Entry 7ODF (electron microscopy, 2.66 A resolution); this record covers chains A and G of the 5 polymer chains in the assembly.

# Chain A
Molecule: Cas_phi3
Organism: Phage #D
Chain sequence (766 residues; numbered 1 to 766; the number before each row is that of its first residue):
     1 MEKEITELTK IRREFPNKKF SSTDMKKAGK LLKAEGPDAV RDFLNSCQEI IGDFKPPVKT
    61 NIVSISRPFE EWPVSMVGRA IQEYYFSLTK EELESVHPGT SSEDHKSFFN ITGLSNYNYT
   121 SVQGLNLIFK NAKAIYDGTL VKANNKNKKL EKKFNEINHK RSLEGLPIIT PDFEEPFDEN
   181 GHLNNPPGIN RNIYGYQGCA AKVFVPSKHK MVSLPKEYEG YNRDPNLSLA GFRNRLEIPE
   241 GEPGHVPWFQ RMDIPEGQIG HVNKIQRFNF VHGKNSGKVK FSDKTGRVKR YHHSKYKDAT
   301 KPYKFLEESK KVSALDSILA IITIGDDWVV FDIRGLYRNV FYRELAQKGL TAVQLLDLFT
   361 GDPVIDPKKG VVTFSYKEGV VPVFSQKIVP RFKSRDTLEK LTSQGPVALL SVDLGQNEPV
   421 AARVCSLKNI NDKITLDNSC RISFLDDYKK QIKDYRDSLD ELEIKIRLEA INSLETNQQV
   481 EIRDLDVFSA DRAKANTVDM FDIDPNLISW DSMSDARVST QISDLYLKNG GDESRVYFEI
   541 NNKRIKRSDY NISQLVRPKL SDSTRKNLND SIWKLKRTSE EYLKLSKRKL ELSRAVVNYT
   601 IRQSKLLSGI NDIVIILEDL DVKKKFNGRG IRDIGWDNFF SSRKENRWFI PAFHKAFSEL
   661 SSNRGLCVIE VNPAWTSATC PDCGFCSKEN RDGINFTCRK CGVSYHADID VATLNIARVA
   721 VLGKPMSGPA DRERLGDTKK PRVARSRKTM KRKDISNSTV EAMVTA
Not modelled in the structure: 1-7, 161-179, 730-766
Bound ions: Ni2+: Asp-413 (shared with 1 residue of chain C); Zn2+: Cys-680, Cys-683, Cys-701
Reported in the primary citation:
  - binding site for the 43-nt RNA strand: Arg-338, Arg-535, Phe-538, Arg-547, Leu-555, Gly-630, Arg-643
  - binding site for the 9-nt DNA strand (chain G): Lys-26, Lys-30, Gln-123
  - binding site for the 24-nt DNA strand: Lys-55, Gln-123, Gln-197, Thr-360
  - contacts within the chain: Gln-123/Gln-197 (hydrogen bond), Gln-123/Gly-198 (backbone contact)
  - mutagenesis - K30A, K30A/Q123A/Q197A, K55A, K55A/T360A, Q123A, Q123A/Q197A, Q197A, T360A, K377A, G630V: decreased catalytic activity
  - mutagenesis - K26A: unchanged catalytic activity
  - mutagenesis - W510A, M513A, W636A, F639A, F640A: decreased expression
  - mutagenesis - R643E: decreased catalytic activity on target dsDNA
  - binding site for the 2-nt DNA strand: Asp-413, Glu-618, Arg-691
  - Ni2+ coordination: Asp-413, Glu-618
  - catalytic residues: Asp-413, Glu-618
  - catalytic residues: Asp-708 (proposed by the authors, not directly observed)
  - mutagenesis - G630V, D708A: abolished catalytic activity
  - conformationally variable residues (order/disorder transition): Lys-160 to Asn-180

# Chain G
Molecule: 9-nt DNA strand
Sequence (9 nucleotides; row label = number of the first residue in the row):
     1 GTAATTCAG

# Interface between chain A and chain G
Contacting residue pairs (22):
  Leu-8(A) / DA8(G)  sugar contact
  Leu-8(A) / DG9(G)  phosphate contact
  Thr-9(A) / DG9(G)  phosphate contact
  Met-25(A) / DA8(G)  sugar contact
  Lys-26(A) / DC7(G)  sugar contact
  Lys-26(A) / DA8(G)  sugar contact
  Gly-29(A) / DC7(G)  phosphate contact
  Gly-29(A) / DA8(G)  phosphate contact
  Lys-30(A) / DT6(G)  hydrogen bond to the base
  Lys-30(A) / DC7(G)  phosphate contact
  Lys-33(A) / DC7(G)  phosphate contact
  Thr-100(A) / DT5(G)  phosphate contact
  Thr-100(A) / DT6(G)  base contact
  Ser-101(A) / DT5(G)  phosphate contact
  Ser-102(A) / DT5(G)  hydrogen bond to the phosphate
  Thr-120(A) / DA4(G)  phosphate contact
  Ser-121(A) / DA4(G)  phosphate contact
  Val-122(A) / DA4(G)  hydrogen bond to the phosphate
  Val-122(A) / DT5(G)  base contact
  Gln-123(A) / DA4(G)  base contact
  Gln-123(A) / DT5(G)  hydrogen bond to the base
  Gln-197(A) / DA4(G)  hydrogen bond to the base
Other interface residues (no listed pair), chain A (17 interface residues in all): Asn-126, Gly-198
Other interface residues (no listed pair), chain G (7 interface residues in all): DA3

# In short
Chain A and chain G form an interface of 17 and 7 residues respectively, with 5 hydrogen bonds. Among the
polar pairs are Lys-30(A)/DT6(G), Gln-123(A)/DT5(G) and Gln-197(A)/DA4(G). From the paper: catalytic residues
Asp-413(A), Glu-618(A) and Asp-708(A); K30A, K30A/Q123A/Q197A and K55A of chain A, among others, reduce
catalytic activity; 18 substitutions were tested in all.
Here chain A is Cas_phi3 (Phage #D) and chain G is a 9-nt DNA strand. Entry 7ODF (Structure of the
mini-RNA-guided endonuclease CRISPR-Cas_phi3) was determined by electron microscopy.
